Entry 5LQP (electron microscopy, 6.00 A resolution (low resolution: residue-level contacts below are approximate; hydrogen-bond / salt-bridge calls are withheld)); this record covers chains AC and AD of the 180 polymer chains in the assembly.

# Chain AC (and AD)
Protein: Coat protein
Source organism: Acinetobacter phage AP205
Notes: chain AD of this document is another copy of the same molecule, construct and numbering; everything in this record applies to it too
UniProtKB: Q9AZ42 (Q9AZ42_9VIRU); residues 1-129 here correspond to UniProt positions 2-130 (UniProt number = residue number + 1)
Chain sequence (129 residues; numbered 1 to 129; the number before each row is that of its first residue):
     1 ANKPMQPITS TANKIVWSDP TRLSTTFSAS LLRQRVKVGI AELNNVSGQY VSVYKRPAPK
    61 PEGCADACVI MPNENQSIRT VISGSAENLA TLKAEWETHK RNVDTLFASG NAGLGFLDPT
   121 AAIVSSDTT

# How chain AC and chain AD interact
Pairs across the interface (10):
  A12(AC) - P7(AD)
  A12(AC) - I8(AD)
  A12(AC) - T9(AD)
  A12(AC) - S10(AD)
  N13(AC) - I8(AD)
  R33(AC) - I8(AD)
  R33(AC) - T9(AD)
  R35(AC) - S24(AD)
  E42(AC) - K55(AD)
  N44(AC) - L23(AD)
Also at the interface, not in a pair above, chain AC (7 interface residues in all): T11

# Overview
The chain AC/chain AD interface involves 7 residues from each chain.
Both chains are Coat protein (Acinetobacter phage AP205). Entry 5LQP (Cryo-EM reconstruction of bacteriophage
AP205 virus-like particles) was determined by electron microscopy, deposited together with 5FS4.
